PDB entry 8BD6 | electron microscopy, 4.10 A resolution (low resolution: residue-level contacts below are approximate; hydrogen-bond / salt-bridge calls are withheld) | chains S and T of the 15 polymer chains in the assembly

Chain S (and T):
Name: TnsC
From: Scytonema hofmannii
Notes: chain T of this document is another copy of the same molecule, construct and numbering; everything in this record applies to it too
Reference sequence: A0A8J0PCL3 (A0A8J0PCL3_9CYAN); residues 1-276 here = UniProt positions 1-276
Amino-acid sequence (276 residues; row label = number of the first residue in the row):
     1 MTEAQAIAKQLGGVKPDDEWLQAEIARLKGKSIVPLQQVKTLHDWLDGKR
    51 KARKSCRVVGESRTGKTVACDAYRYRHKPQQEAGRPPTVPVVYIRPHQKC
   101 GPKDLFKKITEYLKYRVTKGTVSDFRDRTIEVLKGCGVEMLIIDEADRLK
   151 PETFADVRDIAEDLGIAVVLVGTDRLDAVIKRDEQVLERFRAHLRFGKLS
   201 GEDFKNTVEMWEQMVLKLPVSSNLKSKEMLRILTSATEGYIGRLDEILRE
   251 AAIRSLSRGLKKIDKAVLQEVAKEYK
Not modelled in the structure: 1-16
Metal / ion sites: Mg2+: Thr-67 (together with ATP)
Residues lining bound ligands:
  - ATP, molecule 1: Lys-31, Ser-32, Ile-33, Val-34, Leu-36, Val-39, Glu-61, Ser-62, Arg-63, Thr-64, Gly-65, Lys-66, Thr-67, Val-68, Glu-145, Thr-173, Trp-211, Ile-241, Gly-242, Asp-245
  - ATP, molecule 2: Arg-158, Glu-162, Gln-185, Arg-189

Chain S / chain T interface:
Contacting residue pairs - 35 pairs, chain S then chain T:
  Ile-25(S) / Lys-51(T)
  Lys-29(S) / Arg-53(T)
  Ser-62(S) / Gln-185(T)
  Ser-62(S) / Glu-188(T)
  Arg-63(S) / Arg-189(T)
  Arg-95(S) / Asp-159(T)
  Arg-95(S) / Asp-163(T)
  His-97(S) / Arg-126(T)
  Gln-98(S) / Arg-126(T)
  Gln-98(S) / Glu-152(T)
  Gln-98(S) / Ala-155(T)
  Gln-98(S) / Asp-156(T)
  Lys-99(S) / Glu-152(T)
  Asp-104(S) / Ser-123(T)
  Lys-107(S) / Ser-123(T)
  Glu-145(S) / Arg-158(T)
  Glu-145(S) / Gln-185(T)
  Arg-148(S) / Ala-155(T)
  Arg-148(S) / Arg-158(T)
  Arg-148(S) / Asp-159(T)
  Thr-173(S) / Glu-184(T)
  Thr-173(S) / Gln-185(T)
  Tyr-240(S) / Glu-188(T)
  Arg-243(S) / Glu-188(T)
  Arg-243(S) / Arg-191(T)
  Glu-250(S) / Lys-49(T)
  Glu-250(S) / Ala-52(T)
  Glu-274(S) / Trp-45(T)
  Glu-274(S) / Arg-191(T)
  Glu-274(S) / Ala-192(T)
  Glu-274(S) / His-193(T)
  Tyr-275(S) / Lys-54(T)
  Tyr-275(S) / Arg-191(T)
  Tyr-275(S) / His-193(T)
  Lys-276(S) / His-193(T)
Interface residues without a listed pair, chain S (24 interface residues in all): Asp-174, Arg-175, Glu-246, Ile-253, Arg-254
Interface residues without a listed pair, chain T (23 interface residues in all): Asp-127, Glu-162

Overview:
Chain S and chain T form an interface of 24 and 23 residues respectively. Chain S binds ATP.
Both chains are TnsC (Scytonema hofmannii). Entry 8BD6 (Cas12k-sgRNA-dsDNA-TnsC non-productive complex) was
determined by electron microscopy together with 8BD4 and 8BD5 from the same study.
